Entry 5ETF (X-ray diffraction, 2.40 A resolution); this record covers chains A and B.

# Chain A
Protein: Mitogen-activated protein kinase 14
Source organism: Homo sapiens
Notes: EC 2.7.11.24
UniProt: Q16539 (MK14_HUMAN); residue numbers follow UniProt; this construct covers 1-360
Chain sequence (360 residues; row label = number of the first residue in the row):
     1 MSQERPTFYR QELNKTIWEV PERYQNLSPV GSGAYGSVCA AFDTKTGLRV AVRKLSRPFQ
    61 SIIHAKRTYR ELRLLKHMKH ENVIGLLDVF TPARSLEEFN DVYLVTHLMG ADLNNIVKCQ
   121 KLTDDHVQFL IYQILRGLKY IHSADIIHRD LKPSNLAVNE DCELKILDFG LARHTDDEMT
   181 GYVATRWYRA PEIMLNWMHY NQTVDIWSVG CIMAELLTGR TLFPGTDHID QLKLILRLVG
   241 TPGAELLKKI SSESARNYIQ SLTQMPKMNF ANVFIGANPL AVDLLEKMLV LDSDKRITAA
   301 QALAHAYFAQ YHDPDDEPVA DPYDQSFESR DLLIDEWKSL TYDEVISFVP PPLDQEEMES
Unresolved in the structure: 1-3, 172-183, 354-360
Sequence notes: conflict R53 (Lys in Q16539)
UniProt features mapped onto this chain:
  - motif: T180 to Y182 (TXY)
  - active site: D168 (Proton acceptor)
  - binding site (ATP): V30 to V38
  - modified residue: S2 (N-acetylserine), T16 (Phosphothreonine), K152 (N6-acetyllysine), T180 (Phosphothreonine), Y182 (Phosphotyrosine), T263 (Phosphothreonine), Y323 (Phosphotyrosine)
  - natural variant: A51 (A51V: In a gastric adenocarcinoma sample), P322 (P322R: In a lung adenocarcinoma sample)
  - mutagenesis: A34 (A34V: Lowered kinase activity), K54 (K54R: Impairs MAP2K6/MKK6-dependent autophosphorylation), Y69 (Y69H: Lowered kinase activity), D168 (D168A: Loss of kinase activity), T175 (T175A: No effect on either the kinase activity or tyrosine phosphorylation), D176 (D176A: Emulation of the active state. Increase in activity; when associated with S-327 or L-327), D177 (D177A: Loss of kinase activity), T180 (T180E: Loss of kinase activity), Y182 (Y182F: Loss of kinase activity), A320 (A320T: Lowered kinase activity), F327 (F327L: Emulation of the active state. Increase in activity; when associated with A-176; F327S: Emulation of the active state. Increase in activity; when associated with A-176), W337 (W337R: Loss of kinase activity)

# Chain B
Protein: Dual specificity mitogen-activated protein kinase kinase 6
Notes: EC 2.7.12.2
UniProt: P52564 (MP2K6_HUMAN); residues 1-15 here correspond to UniProt positions 4-18 (UniProt number = residue number + 3)
Chain sequence (15 residues; each row starts with the number of its first residue):
     1 SKGKKRNPGL KIPKA
Unresolved in the structure: 1-5, 14-15
Sequence notes: conflict A15 (Glu18 in P52564)
UniProt features mapped onto this chain:
  - site: K11, I12 (Cleavage)

# How chain A and chain B interact
Contacting residue pairs - 20 pairs, chain A then chain B:
  G110(A) - I12(B)
  N115(A) - P13(B)
  I116(A) - K11(B)
  I116(A) - I12(B)  hydrophobic
  C119(A) - K11(B)
  C119(A) - P13(B)
  Q120(A) - L10(B)
  Q120(A) - K11(B)
  D125(A) - R6(B)  salt bridge
  H126(A) - R6(B)
  H126(A) - L10(B)
  F129(A) - R6(B)
  N159(A) - L10(B)
  E160(A) - G9(B)
  E160(A) - L10(B)  hydrogen bond (backbone-backbone)
  E160(A) - I12(B)
  D161(A) - R6(B)
  C162(A) - R6(B)
  C162(A) - L10(B)  hydrophobic
  Y311(A) - R6(B)  hydrogen bond
Other interface residues (no listed pair), chain A (15 interface residues in all): A111, V158
Other interface residues (no listed pair), chain B (7 interface residues in all): P8

# Summary
15 residues of chain A and 7 residues of chain B are in contact; the contacts include 2 hydrogen bonds and 1
salt bridge. Among the polar pairs are D125(A)-R6(B), Y311(A)-R6(B) and E160(A)-L10(B).
Chain A is Mitogen-activated protein kinase 14 (Homo sapiens) and chain B is Dual specificity
mitogen-activated protein kinase kinase 6; the structure, Structure of dead kinase MAPK14 with bound the KIM
domain of MKK6, was determined by X-ray diffraction together with 5ETA from the same study.
